1RGQ - chains C and D of the 4 polymer chains in the assembly; structure by X-ray diffraction, 2.90 A resolution.

# Chain C (and D)
Name: NS4A peptide
Notes: chain D of this document is another copy of the same molecule, construct and numbering; everything in this record applies to it too
Reference sequence: O39914 (O39914_9HEPC); residues 21-39 here correspond to UniProt positions 6-24 (UniProt number = residue number - 15)
Amino-acid sequence (22 residues; each row starts with the number of its first residue):
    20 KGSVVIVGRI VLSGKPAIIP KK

# Interface between chain C and chain D
Residue-residue contacts - 11 pairs, chain C then chain D:
  Gly33(C) - Ser32(D)
  Lys34(C) - Leu31(D)
  Lys34(C) - Gly33(D)
  Pro35(C) - Val30(D)
  Pro35(C) - Leu31(D)
  Ala36(C) - Ile29(D)
  Ala36(C) - Val30(D)  hydrogen bond (backbone-backbone)
  Ile37(C) - Arg28(D)
  Ile37(C) - Ile29(D)  hydrophobic
  Ile38(C) - Arg28(D)  hydrogen bond (backbone-backbone)
  Ile38(C) - Val30(D)  hydrophobic

# Summary
Chain C and chain D each contribute 6 residues to their interface; the contacts include 2 hydrogen bonds. The
backbones hydrogen-bond at Ala36(C)-Val30(D) and Ile38(C)-Arg28(D).
Chain C and chain D are both NS4A peptide; the structure, M9A HCV Protease complex with pentapeptide
keto-amide inhibitor, was determined by X-ray diffraction.
